Entry 8BL4 (electron microscopy, 3.90 A resolution); this record covers chains J and D of the 48 polymer chains in the assembly.

Chain J (and D):
Protein: Phage tail sheath family protein
Organism: Streptomyces coelicolor A3(2)
Notes: engineered mutation(s): Insertion 26-IEGVG; chain D of this document is another copy of the same molecule, construct and numbering; everything in this record applies to it too
Reference sequence: Q9L0N8 (Q9L0N8_STRCO); the construct has insertions or renumbered stretches relative to UniProt, so the offset changes along the chain: 1-25 = UniProt 1-25; 31-539 = UniProt 26-534
Sequence (539 residues; numbered 1 to 539; the number before each row is that of its first residue):
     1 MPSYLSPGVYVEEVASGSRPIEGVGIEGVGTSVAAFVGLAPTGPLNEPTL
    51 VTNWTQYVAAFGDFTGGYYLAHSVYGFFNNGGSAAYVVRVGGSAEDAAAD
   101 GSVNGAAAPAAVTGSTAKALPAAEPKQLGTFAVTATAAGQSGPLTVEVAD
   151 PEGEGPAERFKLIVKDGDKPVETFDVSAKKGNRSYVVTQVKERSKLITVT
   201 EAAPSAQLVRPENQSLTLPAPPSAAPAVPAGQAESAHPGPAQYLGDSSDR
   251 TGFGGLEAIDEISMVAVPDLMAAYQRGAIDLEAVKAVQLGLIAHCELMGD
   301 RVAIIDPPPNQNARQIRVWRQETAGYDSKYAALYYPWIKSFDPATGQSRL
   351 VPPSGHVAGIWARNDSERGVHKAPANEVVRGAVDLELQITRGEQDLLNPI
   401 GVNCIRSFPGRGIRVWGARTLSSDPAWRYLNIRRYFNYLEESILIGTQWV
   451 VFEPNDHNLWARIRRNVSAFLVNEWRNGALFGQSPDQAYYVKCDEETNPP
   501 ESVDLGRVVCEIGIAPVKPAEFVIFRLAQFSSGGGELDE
Disordered / not traced: 16-27, 97-231, 519-539
Differences from the reference sequence: insertion (26-30)

Interface between chain J and chain D:
Contacting residue pairs (32; chain J residue first):
  P7(J) - R391(D)  hydrogen bond (backbone-side chain)
  G8(J) - R391(D)
  V11(J) - D395(D)
  V11(J) - N398(D)
  E12(J) - N398(D)
  E13(J) - R391(D)  salt bridge
  E13(J) - Q394(D)  hydrogen bond (backbone-side chain)
  E13(J) - D395(D)
  V14(J) - Q394(D)
  V14(J) - R406(D)  hydrogen bond (backbone-side chain)
  V14(J) - W416(D)
  A15(J) - N398(D)
  A15(J) - W416(D)
  A15(J) - G417(D)
  D246(J) - R314(D)  salt bridge
  S247(J) - E393(D)
  D249(J) - T390(D)  hydrogen bond
  E257(J) - T390(D)
  A258(J) - T390(D)
  E261(J) - P409(D)
  I445(J) - R411(D)  hydrogen bond (backbone-side chain)
  Q448(J) - F408(D)
  Q448(J) - R411(D)  hydrogen bond
  Q448(J) - W416(D)
  V450(J) - K372(D)  hydrogen bond (backbone-side chain)
  V450(J) - A375(D)
  V450(J) - N376(D)
  V450(J) - W416(D)  hydrophobic
  V451(J) - K372(D)  hydrogen bond (backbone-side chain)
  V451(J) - A375(D)  hydrophobic
  V451(J) - W416(D)
  E453(J) - K372(D)  salt bridge
Also at the interface, not in a pair above, chain J (21 interface residues in all): D260, G446, D504
Also at the interface, not in a pair above, chain D (20 interface residues in all): N312, A418, Y429, N431

Overview:
Chain J and chain D form an interface of 21 and 20 residues respectively; the contacts include 8 hydrogen
bonds and 3 salt bridges. Among the polar pairs are E13(J)-R391(D), D246(J)-R314(D) and E453(J)-K372(D).
Chain J and chain D are both Phage tail sheath family protein (Streptomyces coelicolor A3(2)); the structure,
Cryo-EM structure of a contractile injection system in Streptomyces coelicolor, the sheath-tube module in
extended state, was determined by electron microscopy together with 8BKY from the same study.
